Entry 8UBA (electron microscopy, 3.20 A resolution); this record covers chains C and I of the 9 polymer chains in the assembly.

[Chain C]
Protein: Avd
Organism: Bordetella phage BPP-1
UniProt: chimeric construct of Q775D7, Q9FA38: residues 1-124 from Q775D7 (Q775D7_BPBPP) positions 1-124 (same numbers); residues 125-290 from Q9FA38 positions 5-170 (UniProt number = residue number - 120)
Amino-acid sequence (290 residues; numbered 1 to 290; the number before each row is that of its first residue):
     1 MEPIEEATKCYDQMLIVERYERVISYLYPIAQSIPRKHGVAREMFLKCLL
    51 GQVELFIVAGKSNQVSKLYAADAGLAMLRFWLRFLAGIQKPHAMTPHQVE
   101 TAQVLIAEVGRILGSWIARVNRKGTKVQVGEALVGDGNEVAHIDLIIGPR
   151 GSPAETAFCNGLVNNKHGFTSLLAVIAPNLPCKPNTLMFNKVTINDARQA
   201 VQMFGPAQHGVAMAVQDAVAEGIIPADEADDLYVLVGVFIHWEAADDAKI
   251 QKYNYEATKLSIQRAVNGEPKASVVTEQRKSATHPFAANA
Unresolved in the structure: 1-9, 124-290

[Chain I]
Molecule: Diversity-generating retroelement (DGR) RNA Sp
Sequence (140 nucleotides; each row starts with the number of its first residue):
     1 CAUGGCUCUGCCAACGCUACGGCUUGGCGGGCUGGCCUUUCCUCAAUAGG
    51 UGGUCAGCCGGUUCUGUCCUGCUUCGGCGAACACGUUACACGGUUCGGCA
   101 AAACGUCGAUUACUGAAAAUGGAAAGGCGGGGCCGACUUC
Unresolved in the structure: 1-2, 34-46, 82-89, 140

[Interface between chain C and chain I]
Contacting residue pairs - 8 pairs, chain C then chain I:
  Arg-36(C) / U3(I)  sugar contact
  Arg-36(C) / G4(I)  salt bridge to the phosphate
  Arg-36(C) / G5(I)  hydrogen bond to the base
  Arg-36(C) / U33(I)  hydrogen bond to the base
  Lys-37(C) / U3(I)  hydrogen bond to the base
  His-38(C) / U3(I)  base contact
  Gly-39(C) / U3(I)  hydrogen bond to the base
  Val-40(C) / U3(I)  hydrogen bond to the base
Interface residues without a listed pair, chain C (6 interface residues in all): Ala-41

[In short]
Chain C and chain I form an interface of 6 and 4 residues respectively, with 5 hydrogen bonds and 1 salt
bridge. Polar pairs include Arg-36(C)/G5(I), Arg-36(C)/U33(I) and Lys-37(C)/U3(I).
Chain C is Avd (Bordetella phage BPP-1) and chain I is Diversity-generating retroelement (DGR) RNA Sp; the
structure, Diversity-generating retroelement (DGR) ribonucleoprotein reverse transcriptase - Pre-active state
1b, was determined by electron microscopy together with 8UB7, 8UB8, 8UB9, 8UBB, 8UBC, 8UBD, 8UBE and 8UBF from
the same study.
